6HB0 - chain A; structure by X-ray diffraction, 1.90 A resolution.

Chain A:
Protein: ABC transporter periplasmic-binding protein YtfQ
From: Mycobacterium smegmatis (strain ATCC 700084 / mc(2)155)
Reference sequence: A0QT50 (A0QT50_MYCS2); residues 1-307 here correspond to UniProt positions 22-328 (UniProt number = residue number + 21)
Chain sequence (322 residues; each row starts with the number of its first residue; numbers below 1 keep their minus sign (Met-1 is residue -1)):
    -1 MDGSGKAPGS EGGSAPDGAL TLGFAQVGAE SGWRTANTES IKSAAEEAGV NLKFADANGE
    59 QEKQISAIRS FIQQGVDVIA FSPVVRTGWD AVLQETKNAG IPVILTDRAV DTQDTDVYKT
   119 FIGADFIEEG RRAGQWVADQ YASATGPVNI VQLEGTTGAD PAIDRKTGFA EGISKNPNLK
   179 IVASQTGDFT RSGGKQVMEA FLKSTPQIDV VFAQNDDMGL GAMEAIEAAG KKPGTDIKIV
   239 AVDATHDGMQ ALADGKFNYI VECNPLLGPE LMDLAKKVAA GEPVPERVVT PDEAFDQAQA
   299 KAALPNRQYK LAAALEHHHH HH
Disordered / not traced: -1 to 15, 27-29
Differences from the reference sequence: initiating methionine (-1); expression tag (0, 308-320)
Ion coordination: Zn2+ site 1: Glu37 (shared with 2 residues of chain B); Zn2+ site 2: Glu44, His316, His320; Zn2+ site 3 near Asp112 (its only coordinating residue here); Zn2+ site 4: Glu126, Cys261, Asp290; Zn2+ site 5: Asp158, Asp162; Zn2+ site 6 near Asp215 (its only coordinating residue here); Zn2+ site 7: His244 (shared with 2 residues of chain B); Zn2+ site 8: Glu260 (shared with 2 residues of chain B); Zn2+ site 9: Glu291 (shared with 2 residues of chain B); Zn2+ site 10: Asp294 (shared with 2 residues of chain B); Zn2+ site 11: Glu314, His315 (shared with 1 residue of chain B); Zn2+ site 12: Glu314, His318 (shared with 1 residue of chain B); 2 more Zn2+ sites not listed

In short:
The Zn2+ site 2 is built by Glu44, His316 and His320. Glu126, Cys261 and Asp290 coordinate Zn2+ site 4.
Chain A is ABC transporter periplasmic-binding protein YtfQ (Mycobacterium smegmatis (strain ATCC 700084 /
mc(2)155)); the structure, Crystal structure of MSMEG_1712 from Mycobacterium smegmatis, was determined by
X-ray diffraction together with 6HBD, 6HBM and 6HYH from the same study.
